3ZYA - chain A; structure by X-ray diffraction, 1.90 A resolution.

[Chain A]
Protein: Mitogen-activated protein kinase 14
Organism: Homo sapiens
Notes: EC 2.7.11.24
UniProtKB: Q16539 (MK14_HUMAN); numbering as in UniProt (aligned over 1-360)
Amino-acid sequence (366 residues; row label = number of the first residue in the row; numbers below 1 keep their minus sign (Gly-5 is residue -5)):
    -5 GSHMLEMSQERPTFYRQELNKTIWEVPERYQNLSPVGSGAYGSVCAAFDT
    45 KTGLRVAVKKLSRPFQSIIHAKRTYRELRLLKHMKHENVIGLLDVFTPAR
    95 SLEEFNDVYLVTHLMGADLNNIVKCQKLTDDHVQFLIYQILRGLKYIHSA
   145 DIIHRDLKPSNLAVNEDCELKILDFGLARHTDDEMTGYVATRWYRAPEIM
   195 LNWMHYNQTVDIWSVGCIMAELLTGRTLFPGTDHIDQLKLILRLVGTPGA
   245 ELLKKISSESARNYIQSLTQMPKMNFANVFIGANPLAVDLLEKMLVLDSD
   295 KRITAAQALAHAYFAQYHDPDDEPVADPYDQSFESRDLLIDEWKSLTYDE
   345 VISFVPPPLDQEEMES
Disordered / not traced: -5, 172-183, 354-360
Sequence notes: expression tag (-5 to 0)
Small-molecule neighbours: 2-amino-phenylamino-dibenzosuberone (2A8): Val30, Tyr35, Val38, Ala51, Lys53, Leu75, Ile84, Leu104, Val105, Thr106, His107, Leu108, Met109, Gly110, Ala111, Asp112, Asn115, Leu167, Asp168
Curated features (UniProtKB/Swiss-Prot):
  - motif: Thr180 to Tyr182 (TXY)
  - active site: Asp168 (Proton acceptor)
  - binding site (ATP): Val30 to Val38, Lys53
  - modified residue: Ser2 (N-acetylserine), Thr16 (Phosphothreonine), Lys53 (N6-acetyllysine), Lys152 (N6-acetyllysine), Thr180 (Phosphothreonine), Tyr182 (Phosphotyrosine), Thr263 (Phosphothreonine), Tyr323 (Phosphotyrosine)
  - natural variant: Ala51 (A51V: In a gastric adenocarcinoma sample), Pro322 (P322R: In a lung adenocarcinoma sample)
  - mutagenesis: Ala34 (A34V: Lowered kinase activity), Lys53 (K53R: Loss of kinase activity), Lys54 (K54R: Impairs MAP2K6/MKK6-dependent autophosphorylation), Tyr69 (Y69H: Lowered kinase activity), Asp168 (D168A: Loss of kinase activity), Thr175 (T175A: No effect on either the kinase activity or tyrosine phosphorylation), Asp176 (D176A: Emulation of the active state. Increase in activity; when associated with S-327 or L-327), Asp177 (D177A: Loss of kinase activity), Thr180 (T180E: Loss of kinase activity), Tyr182 (Y182F: Loss of kinase activity), Ala320 (A320T: Lowered kinase activity), Phe327 (F327L: Emulation of the active state. Increase in activity; when associated with A-176; F327S: Emulation of the active state. Increase in activity; when associated with A-176), 1 further mutagenesis entry in UniProt

[Overview]
Ligands of chain A: 2-amino-phenylamino-dibenzosuberone. From UniProt: active-site residue Asp168, 10
ATP-binding residues and 13 mutagenesis sites.
Chain A is Mitogen-activated protein kinase 14 (Homo sapiens); the structure, Human p38 MAP Kinase in Complex
with 2-amino-phenylamino- dibenzosuberone, was determined by X-ray diffraction, deposited together with 3QUE.
